Entry 2C25 (X-ray diffraction, 1.80 A resolution); this record covers chain A.

== Chain A ==
Name: Psathyrella velutina lectin pvl
Source organism: Psathyrella velutina
Chain sequence (401 residues; row label = number of the first residue in the row):
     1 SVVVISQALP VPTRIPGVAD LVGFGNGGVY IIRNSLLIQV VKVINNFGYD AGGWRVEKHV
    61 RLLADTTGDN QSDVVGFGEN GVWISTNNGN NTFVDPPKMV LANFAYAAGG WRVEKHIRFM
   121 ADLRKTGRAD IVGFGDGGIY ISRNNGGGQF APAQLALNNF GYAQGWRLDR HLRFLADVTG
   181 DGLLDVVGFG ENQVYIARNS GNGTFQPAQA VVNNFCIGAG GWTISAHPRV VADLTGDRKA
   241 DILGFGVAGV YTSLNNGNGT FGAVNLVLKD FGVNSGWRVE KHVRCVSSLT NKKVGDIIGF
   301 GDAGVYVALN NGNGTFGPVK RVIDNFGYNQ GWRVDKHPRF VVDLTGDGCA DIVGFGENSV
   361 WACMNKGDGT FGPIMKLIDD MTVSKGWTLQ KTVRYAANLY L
Metal / ion sites: Ca2+: Asp-343, Thr-345, Asp-347, Cys-349, Asp-351
Small-molecule neighbours:
  - N-acetyl-alpha-neuraminic acid (SIA), molecule 1: Asn-103, Gly-109, Gly-110, Trp-111, His-116, Gly-135, Asp-136, Gly-137, Tyr-140
  - N-acetyl-alpha-neuraminic acid (SIA), molecule 2: Asn-159, Gln-164, Gly-165, Trp-166, His-171, Gly-190, Glu-191, Asn-192, Tyr-195
  - N-acetyl-alpha-neuraminic acid (SIA), molecule 3: Asn-214, Gly-220, Gly-221, Trp-222, His-227, Gly-246, Val-247, Ala-248, Tyr-251, Val-264

== In short ==
Chain A binds 3 copies of N-acetyl-alpha-neuraminic acid. The Ca2+ site is built by Asp-343, Thr-345, Asp-347,
Cys-349 and Asp-351.
Chain A is Psathyrella velutina lectin pvl (Psathyrella velutina); the structure, 1.8A Crystal Structure of
Psathyrella velutina lectin in complex with N-acetylneuraminic acid, was determined by X-ray diffraction
together with 2BWM, 2BWR and 2C4D from the same study.
